1OE5 - chains A and F of the 4 polymer chains in the assembly; structure by X-ray diffraction, 2.30 A resolution.

Chain A:
Name: Single-strand selective monofunctional uracil DNA glycosylase
Organism: Xenopus laevis
Notes: EC 3.2.2.-
UniProtKB: Q9YGN6 (Q9YGN6); residues 35-281 here correspond to UniProt positions 1-247 (UniProt number = residue number - 34)
Chain sequence (247 residues; row label = number of the first residue in the row):
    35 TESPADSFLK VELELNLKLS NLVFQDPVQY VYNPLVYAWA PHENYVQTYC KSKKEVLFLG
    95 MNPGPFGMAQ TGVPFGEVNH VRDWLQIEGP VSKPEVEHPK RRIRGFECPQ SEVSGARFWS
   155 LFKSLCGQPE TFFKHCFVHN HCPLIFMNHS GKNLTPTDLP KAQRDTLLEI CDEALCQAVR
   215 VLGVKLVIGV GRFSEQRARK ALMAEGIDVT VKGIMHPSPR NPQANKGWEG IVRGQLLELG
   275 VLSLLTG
Disordered / not traced: 35-36, 281
Small-molecule neighbours: uracil (URA): Gly94, Met95, Asn96, Pro97, Gly98, Met102, Pro108, Phe109, Glu146, Ser148, Asn174, His250

Chain F:
Molecule: 13-nt DNA strand
Sequence (13 nucleotides; numbered 392 to 404; the number before each row is that of its first residue):
   392 CXGGACTXAC GGG
Modified positions: 3DR (1',2'-dideoxyribofuranose-5'-phosphate) at position 393; 3DR (1',2'-dideoxyribofuranose-5'-phosphate) at position 399
Small-molecule neighbours: 2'-deoxyuridine (DUR): DC392, 3DR_393, DG394

How chain A and chain F interact:
Residue-residue contacts (6):
  Lys195(A) - DT398(F)  hydrogen bond to the phosphate
  Lys195(A) - 3DR_399(F)  salt bridge to the phosphate
  Lys195(A) - DA400(F)  phosphate contact
  Arg198(A) - 3DR_399(F)  salt bridge to the phosphate
  Arg198(A) - DA400(F)  salt bridge to the phosphate
  Pro256(A) - DG404(F)  base contact
Other interface residues (no listed pair), chain A (4 interface residues in all): Arg254

Summary:
The chain A/chain F interface involves 4 residues from each chain, with 1 hydrogen bond and 3 salt bridges.
Polar contacts include Lys195(A)-DT398(F), Lys195(A)-3DR_399(F) and Arg198(A)-3DR_399(F). Chain A binds
uracil. Chain F binds 2'-deoxyuridine.
Here chain A is Single-strand selective monofunctional uracil DNA glycosylase (Xenopus laevis) and chain F is
a 13-nt DNA strand. Entry 1OE5 (Xenopus SMUG1, an anti-mutator uracil-DNA Glycosylase) was determined by X-ray
diffraction (same publication as 1OE4 and 1OE6).
